5UZV - chains Z and A of the 3 polymer chains in the assembly; structure by X-ray diffraction, 2.45 A resolution.

Chain Z:
Molecule: Exonuclease 1
Source organism: Homo sapiens
Notes: EC 3.1.-.-
UniProtKB: Q9UQ84 (EXO1_HUMAN); numbering as in UniProt (aligned over 1-352)
Chain sequence (358 residues; each row starts with the number of its first residue):
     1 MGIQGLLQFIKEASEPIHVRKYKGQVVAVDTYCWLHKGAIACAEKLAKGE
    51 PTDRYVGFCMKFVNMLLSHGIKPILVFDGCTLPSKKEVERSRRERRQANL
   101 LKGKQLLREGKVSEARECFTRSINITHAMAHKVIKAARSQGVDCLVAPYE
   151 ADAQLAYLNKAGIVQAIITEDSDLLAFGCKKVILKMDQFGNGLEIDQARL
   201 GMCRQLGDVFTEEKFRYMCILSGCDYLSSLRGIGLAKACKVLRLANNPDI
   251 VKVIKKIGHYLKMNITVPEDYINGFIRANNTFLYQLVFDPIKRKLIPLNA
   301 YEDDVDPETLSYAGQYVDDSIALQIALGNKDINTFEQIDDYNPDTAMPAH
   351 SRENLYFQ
Not modelled in the structure: 1, 346-353, 358
Construct notes: expression tag (353-358)
Swiss-Prot annotation at these positions:
  - binding site (Mg(2+)): Asp30, Asp78, Glu150, Asp152, Asp171, Asp173, Asp225, Asp270
  - natural variant: Glu109 (E109K: Abrogates exonuclease activity)
  - mutagenesis: Asp78 (D78A: Abrogates double-stranded DNA exonuclease activity and endonuclease activity against 5'-overhanging flap structures. Also reduces DNA-binding to 5'-overhanging flap structures), Asp173 (D173A: Abrogates double-stranded DNA exonuclease activity and endonuclease activity against 5'-overhanging flap structures. No effect on DNA-binding to 5'-overhanging flap structures), Asp225 (D225A: Abrogates double-stranded DNA exonuclease activity and endonuclease activity against 5'-overhanging flap structures. Also enhances DNA-binding to 5'-overhanging flap structures)
Bound ions: Na+: Ser222, Ser229, Ile233 (shared with DA5(A) of chain A)
Reported in the primary citation:
  - mutagenesis - Y32A (20-fold), H36A (150-fold): decreased catalytic activity (citing earlier work)
  - catalytic residues: Asp30, Asp78, Asp152, Asp171, Asp173 (by similarity / conservation)

Chain A:
Molecule: 13-nt DNA strand
Sequence (13 nucleotides; numbered 1 to 13; the number before each row is that of its first residue):
     1 CGCTAGTCGACAT
Not modelled in the structure: 12-13
Bound ions: Na+: DA5 (shared with Ser222(Z), Ser229(Z), Ile233(Z) of chain Z)

Chain Z / chain A interface:
Contacting residue pairs (15; chain Z residue first):
  Ile40(Z) with DC11(A), phosphate contact
  Arg121(Z) with DA10(A), base contact
  Leu230(Z) with DA5(A), phosphate contact
  Arg231(Z) with DA5(A), sugar contact; DG6(A), salt bridge to the phosphate
  Gly232(Z) with DT4(A), sugar contact; DA5(A), hydrogen bond to the phosphate
  Ile233(Z) with DT4(A), phosphate contact; DA5(A), phosphate contact
  Gly234(Z) with DT4(A), hydrogen bond to the phosphate
  Leu235(Z) with DT4(A), hydrogen bond to the phosphate
  Ala236(Z) with DC3(A), phosphate contact; DT4(A), hydrogen bond to the phosphate
  Lys237(Z) with DC3(A), phosphate contact; DT4(A), hydrogen bond to the phosphate
Interface residues without a listed pair, chain Z (12 interface residues in all): Thr120, Ser229

Overview:
The interface between chain Z and chain A involves 12 residues on one side and 6 on the other, with 5 hydrogen
bonds and 1 salt bridge. Polar contacts include Gly232(Z)-DA5(A), Gly234(Z)-DT4(A) and Leu235(Z)-DT4(A). The
paper reports catalytic residues Asp30(Z), Asp78(Z) and Asp152(Z) among others; Y32A and H36A of chain Z
reduce catalytic activity.
Here chain Z is Exonuclease 1 (Homo sapiens) and chain A is a 13-nt DNA strand. Entry 5UZV (Crystal structure
of human exonuclease 1 Exo1 (WT) in complex with 5' recessed-end DNA (rI)) was determined by X-ray
diffraction, deposited together with 5V04, 5V05, 5V06, 5V07, 5V08, 5V09 and 4 further entries.
